3HZB - chains A and B; structure by X-ray diffraction, 1.74 A resolution.

# Chain A (and B)
Protein: Carbohydrate binding protein
Source organism: Flavobacterium johnsoniae
Notes: chain B of this document is another copy of the same molecule, construct and numbering; everything in this record applies to it too
UniProt: A5FC88 (A5FC88_FLAJ1); residues 1-90 here correspond to UniProt positions 501-590 (UniProt number = residue number + 500)
Amino-acid sequence (90 residues; row label = number of the first residue in the row):
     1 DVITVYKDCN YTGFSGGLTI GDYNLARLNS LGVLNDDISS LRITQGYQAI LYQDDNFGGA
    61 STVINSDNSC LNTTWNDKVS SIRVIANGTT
Unresolved in the structure: 87-90 (chain B: 88-90)
Disulfides: C9-C70
Metal / ion sites: Ca2+ site 1: K7, D37, S39, D77; Ca2+ site 2: D36, Q53, K78, S80; Ca2+ site 3: I43, D67 (shared with I43(B), D67(B) of chain B)

# Chain A / chain B interface
Contacting residue pairs - 17 pairs, chain A then chain B:
  T4(A) - Q45(B)  hydrogen bond
  Y11(A) - S66(B)
  R42(A) - Q45(B)
  R42(A) - N65(B)  hydrogen bond (side chain-backbone)
  R42(A) - S66(B)
  I43(A) - D67(B)
  Q45(A) - V2(B)
  Q45(A) - T4(B)  hydrogen bond
  Q45(A) - R42(B)
  Q45(A) - T44(B)  hydrogen bond
  N65(A) - R42(B)  hydrogen bond (backbone-side chain)
  S66(A) - Y11(B)
  S66(A) - R42(B)
  S66(A) - D67(B)
  D67(A) - I43(B)
  D67(A) - S66(B)
  D67(A) - D67(B)  hydrogen bond (backbone-side chain)
Other interface residues (no listed pair), chain A (10 interface residues in all): Y6, T44
Other interface residues (no listed pair), chain B (12 interface residues in all): D1, I3

# Overview
Chain A and chain B form an interface of 10 and 12 residues respectively; the contacts include 6 hydrogen
bonds. Polar pairs include T4(A)-Q45(B), R42(A)-N65(B) and Q45(A)-T44(B). K7(A), D37(A), S39(A) and D77(A)
form the Ca2+ site 1.
Both chains are Carbohydrate binding protein (Flavobacterium johnsoniae). Entry 3HZB (Crystal structure of a
betagamma-crystallin domain from Flavobacterium johnsoniae) was determined by X-ray diffraction together with
3HZ2, 3I9H and 3IAJ from the same study.
